4HZE - chains B and C of the 3 polymer chains in the assembly; structure by X-ray diffraction, 1.60 A resolution.

# Chain B (and C)
Protein: Arginase-2, mitochondrial
Source organism: Homo sapiens
Notes: EC 3.5.3.1; chain C of this document is another copy of the same molecule, construct and numbering; everything in this record applies to it too
UniProt: P78540 (ARGI2_HUMAN); numbering as in UniProt (aligned over 24-329)
Amino-acid sequence (306 residues; numbered 24 to 329; the number before each row is that of its first residue):
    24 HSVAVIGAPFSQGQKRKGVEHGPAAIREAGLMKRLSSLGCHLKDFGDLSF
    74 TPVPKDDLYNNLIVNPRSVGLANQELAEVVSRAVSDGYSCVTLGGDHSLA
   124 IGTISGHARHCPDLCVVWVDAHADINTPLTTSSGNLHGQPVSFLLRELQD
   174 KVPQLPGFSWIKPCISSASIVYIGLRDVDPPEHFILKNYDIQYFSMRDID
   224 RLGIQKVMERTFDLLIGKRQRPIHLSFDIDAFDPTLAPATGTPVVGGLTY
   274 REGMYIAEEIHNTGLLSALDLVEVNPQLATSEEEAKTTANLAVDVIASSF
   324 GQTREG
Metal / ion sites: Mn2+ site 1: His120, Asp143, Asp147, Asp251 (together with X7A); Mn2+ site 2: Asp143, His145, Asp251, Asp253 (together with X7A)
Residues lining bound ligands:
  - benzamidine (BEN): Asn83, Asn84, Leu85
  - X7A ([(5R)-5-amino-5-carboxy-7-(piperidin-1-yl)heptyl](trihydroxy)borate(1-)): His120, Asp143, His145, Asp147, Asn149, Thr154, Ser155, Ser156, His160, Gly161, Asp200, Asp202, Glu205, Asp251, Asp253, Thr265, Glu296
Swiss-Prot annotation at these positions:
  - binding site (Mn(2+)): His120, Asp143, His145, Asp147, Asp251, Asp253
  - binding site (substrate): His145 to Asn149, Ser156 to Asn158, Asp202, Thr265, Glu296
From the paper describing this entry:
  - binding site for X7A: Asp202

# Chain B / chain C interface
Contacting residue pairs (26; chain B residue first):
  Gln228(B) with Arg224(C)
  Tyr273(B) with Val268(C); Gly269(C)
  Arg274(B) with Met219(C); Ile222(C); Asp223(C), salt bridge; Gly269(C); Gly270(C), hydrogen bond (side chain-backbone); Thr272(C); Glu275(C), salt bridge
  Tyr278(B) with Arg220(C); Arg224(C), hydrogen bond
  Glu281(B) with Arg220(C), salt bridge
  Glu282(B) with Arg220(C), salt bridge
  Asn285(B) with Arg220(C)
  Arg327(B) with Leu198(C); Arg199(C); Met219(C); Arg220(C); Asp223(C), salt bridge
  Glu328(B) with Val201(C); His206(C), salt bridge; Lys210(C), salt bridge; Tyr216(C), hydrogen bond
  Gly329(B) with Val201(C); His206(C)
Other interface residues (no listed pair), chain C (21 interface residues in all): Asp200, Pro203, Ser218, Leu225, Leu271

# Overview
The interface between chain B and chain C involves 10 residues on one side and 21 on the other; the contacts
include 3 hydrogen bonds and 7 salt bridges. Polar pairs include Arg274(B)-Asp223(C), Arg274(B)-Glu275(C) and
Glu281(B)-Arg220(C). Chain B binds benzamidine and compound X7A. From the paper: a binding site for X7A at
Asp202(B).
Chain B and chain C are both Arginase-2, mitochondrial (Homo sapiens); the structure, Crystal structure of
human Arginase-2 complexed with inhibitor 9, was determined by X-ray diffraction (same publication as 4HWW,
4HXQ and 4I06).
